Entry 3GMB (X-ray diffraction, 2.10 A resolution); this record covers chain A.

# Chain A
Protein: 2-methyl-3-hydroxypyridine-5-carboxylic acid oxygenase
Source organism: Mesorhizobium loti
Reference sequence: Q988D3 (Q988D3_RHILO); residue numbers follow UniProt; this construct covers 1-379
Amino-acid sequence (415 residues; row label = number of the first residue in the row; numbers below 1 keep their minus sign (Mse-35 is residue -35)):
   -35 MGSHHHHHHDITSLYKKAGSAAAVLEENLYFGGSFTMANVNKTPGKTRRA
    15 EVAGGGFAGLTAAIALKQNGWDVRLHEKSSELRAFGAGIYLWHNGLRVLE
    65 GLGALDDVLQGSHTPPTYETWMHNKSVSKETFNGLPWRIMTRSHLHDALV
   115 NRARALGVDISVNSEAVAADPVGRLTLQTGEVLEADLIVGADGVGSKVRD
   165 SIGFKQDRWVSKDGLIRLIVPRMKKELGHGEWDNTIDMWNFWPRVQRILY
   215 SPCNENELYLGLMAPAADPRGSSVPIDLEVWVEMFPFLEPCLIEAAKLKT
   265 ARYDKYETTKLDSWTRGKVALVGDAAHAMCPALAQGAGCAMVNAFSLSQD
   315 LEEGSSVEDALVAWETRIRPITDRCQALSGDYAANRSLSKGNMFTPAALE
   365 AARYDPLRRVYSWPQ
Disordered / not traced: -35 to 10
Differences from the reference sequence: expression tag (-35 to 0)
Modified / non-standard residues: Mse-35, Mse1 (selenomethionine); Mse86, Mse104, Mse187, Mse202, Mse227, Mse248, Mse293, Mse305, Mse357 (selenomethionine; parent Met)
Ligand contacts: FAD (flavin-adenine dinucleotide): Gly18, Gly19, Gly20, Phe21, Ala22, Gly23, His40, Glu41, Lys42, Ile53, Tyr54, Leu55, Arg106, Ser128, Glu129, Ala130, Ala155, Asp156, Gly157, Lys161, Leu179, Arg181, Tyr270, Val286, Gly287, Asp288, Pro295, Ala298, Gln299, Gly300, Ala301, Gly302
Reported in the primary citation:
  - self-association interface (contacts with another copy of this molecule); pairs are residue here / residue on that copy: Arg172-Asp164 (salt bridge), Arg172
  - binding site for flavin-adenine dinucleotide: Glu41, Lys42, Arg47, Tyr54, Glu129, Ala130, Asp156, Lys161, Tyr223, Pro295, Ala301, Gly302
  - binding site for flavin-adenine dinucleotide: Gly18, Gly23, Asp288 (by similarity / conservation)
  - catalytic residues: Tyr82, Arg181, Tyr223 (proposed by the authors, not directly observed)
  - mutagenesis - R181Q, Y223F: abolished catalytic activity

# In short
Chain A binds flavin-adenine dinucleotide. From the paper: catalytic residues Tyr82, Arg181 and Tyr223; R181Q
and Y223F abolish catalytic activity.
Chain A is 2-methyl-3-hydroxypyridine-5-carboxylic acid oxygenase (Mesorhizobium loti); the structure, Crystal
Structure of 2-Methyl-3-hydroxypyridine-5-carboxylic acid Oxygenase, was determined by X-ray diffraction (same
publication as 3GMC).
